1FO0 - chains H and A of the 5 polymer chains in the assembly; structure by X-ray diffraction, 2.50 A resolution.

== Chain H ==
Protein: Protein (allogeneic H-2KB MHC class I molecule)
From: Mus musculus
Notes: fragment: extracellular domains (alpha1, alpha2, alpha3)
UniProtKB: P01901 (HA1B_MOUSE); residues 1-275 here correspond to UniProt positions 22-296 (UniProt number = residue number + 21)
Chain sequence (276 residues; row label = number of the first residue in the row; numbering starts at 0):
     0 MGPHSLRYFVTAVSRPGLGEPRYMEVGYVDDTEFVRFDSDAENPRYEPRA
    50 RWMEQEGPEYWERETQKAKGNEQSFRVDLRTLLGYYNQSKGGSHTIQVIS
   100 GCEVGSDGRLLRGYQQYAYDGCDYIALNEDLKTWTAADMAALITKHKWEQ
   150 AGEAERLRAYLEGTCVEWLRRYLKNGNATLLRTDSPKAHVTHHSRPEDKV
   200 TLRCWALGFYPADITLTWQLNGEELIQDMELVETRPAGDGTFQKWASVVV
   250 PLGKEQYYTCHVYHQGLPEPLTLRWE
Disulfide bonds: Cys203-Cys259
UniProt features mapped onto this chain:
  - region: Glu275 (Connecting peptide)
  - glycosylation (N-linked (GlcNAc...) asparagine): Asn86, Asn176

== Chain A ==
Protein: Protein (BM3.3 T cell receptor alpha-chain)
From: Mus musculus
Notes: fragment: fv fragment, variable domain
Chain sequence (116 residues; row label = number of the first residue in the row; note: 1 number in that range is skipped by the numbering (no residue carries it; nothing is unmodelled there)):
     1 QKVTQTQTSISVMEKTTVTMDCVYETQDSS
   30A Y
    31 FLFWYKQTASGEIVFLIRQDSYKKENATVGHYSLNFQKPKSSIGLIITAT
    81 QIEDSAVYFCAMR
    95 GDYGGSGNKLIFGTGTLLSVKP
Not modelled in the structure: 1
Disulfide bonds: Cys22-Cys90
Construct notes: conflict Gln27 (Arg49 in 201157), Gly101 (Asn121 in 201157), Asn102 (Glu122 in 201157), Leu104 (Ile124 in 201157), Ile105 (Thr125 in 201157), Thr108 (Ala128 in 201157), Leu111 (Lys131 in 201157), Ser113 (Thr133 in 201157), Val114 (Ile134 in 201157); insertion (95-96, 99-100)

== Chain H / chain A interface ==
Pairs across the interface (8):
  Glu58(H) - Gln27(A)
  Arg62(H) - Gln27(A)
  Gln65(H) - Gly98(A)
  Glu154(H) - Tyr52(A)
  Glu154(H) - Lys53(A)  salt bridge
  Arg155(H) - Tyr52(A)
  Ala158(H) - Tyr52(A)  hydrophobic
  Thr163(H) - Ser29(A)  hydrogen bond
Other interface residues (no listed pair), chain A (8 interface residues in all): Ser30, Phe31, Gly99

== Summary ==
7 residues of chain H and 8 residues of chain A are in contact, with 1 hydrogen bond and 1 salt bridge. Among
the polar pairs are Glu154(H)-Lys53(A) and Thr163(H)-Ser29(A).
Here chain H is Protein (allogeneic H-2KB MHC class I molecule) and chain A is Protein (BM3.3 T cell receptor
alpha-chain), both from Mus musculus. Entry 1FO0 (Murine alloreactive scfv TCR-peptide-MHC class I molecule
complex) was determined by X-ray diffraction.
